8SVA - chains G and D of the 6 polymer chains in the assembly; structure by X-ray diffraction, 2.96 A resolution.

# Chain G
Name: TetR/AcrR family transcriptional regulator
Source organism: Rhodococcus sp. USK13
Reference sequence: A0A2S8J6Y8 (A0A2S8J6Y8_RHOOP); residues 10-207 here correspond to UniProt positions 43-240 (UniProt number = residue number + 33)
Sequence (212 residues; numbered -2 to 209; the number before each row is that of its first residue; numbers below 1 keep their minus sign (Gly-2 is residue -2)):
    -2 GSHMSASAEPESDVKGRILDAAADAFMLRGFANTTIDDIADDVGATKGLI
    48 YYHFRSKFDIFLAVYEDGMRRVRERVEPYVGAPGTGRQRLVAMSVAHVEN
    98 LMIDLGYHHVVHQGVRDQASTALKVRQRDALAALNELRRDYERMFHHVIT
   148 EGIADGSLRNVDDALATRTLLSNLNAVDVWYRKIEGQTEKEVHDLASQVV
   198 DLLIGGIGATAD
Disordered / not traced: -2 to 7, 112-114, 209
Modified / non-standard residues: Mse1 (selenomethionine); Mse24, Mse66, Mse90, Mse99, Mse141 (selenomethionine; parent Met)
Construct notes: expression tag (-2 to 9, 208-209); conflict Val92 (Ile125 in A0A2S8J6Y8), Arg140 (Gly173 in A0A2S8J6Y8), Lys187 (Glu220 in A0A2S8J6Y8), Glu188 (Asp221 in A0A2S8J6Y8), Asp191 (Asn224 in A0A2S8J6Y8), Leu199 (Ile232 in A0A2S8J6Y8), Gly205 (Ala238 in A0A2S8J6Y8)
What the authors report for this chain:
  - mutagenesis - A119E/L120R: decreased binding to the 20-nt DNA strand (chain D)
  - binding site for the 20-nt DNA strand (chain D): Ile33, Lys44, Tyr48, Ser53, Lys54
  - binding site for the 20-nt DNA strand: Thr43, Gly45, Tyr49
  - specificity-determining residues: Lys44, Gly45
  - mutagenesis - K44A, G45V: abolished binding to the 20-nt DNA strand (chain D)

# Chain D
Molecule: 20-nt DNA strand
Sequence (20 nucleotides; each row starts with the number of its first residue):
    10 TAGATACTCCGGAGTATCTA
Disordered / not traced: 28-29

# How chain G and chain D interact
Contacting residue pairs (12):
  Thr31(G) with DA22(D), phosphate contact
  Thr32(G) with DG21(D), phosphate contact; DA22(D), phosphate contact
  Ile33(G) with DA22(D), hydrogen bond to the phosphate
  Lys44(G) with DG23(D), base contact
  Tyr48(G) with DA22(D), sugar contact; DG23(D), hydrogen bond to the phosphate; DT24(D), base contact
  Arg52(G) with DT24(D), phosphate contact
  Ser53(G) with DG23(D), hydrogen bond to the phosphate
  Lys54(G) with DA22(D), salt bridge to the phosphate; DG23(D), hydrogen bond to the phosphate
Also at the interface, not in a pair above, chain G (9 interface residues in all): Ala29

# Summary
9 residues of chain G face 4 of chain D across their interface; the contacts include 4 hydrogen bonds and 1
salt bridge. Among the polar pairs are Ile33(G)-DA22(D), Tyr48(G)-DG23(D) and Ser53(G)-DG23(D). From the
paper: a binding site for the 20-nt DNA strand (chain D) at Ile33(G), Lys44(G) and Tyr48(G) among others; K44A
and G45V of chain G abolish binding to the 20-nt DNA strand (chain D).
Chain G is TetR/AcrR family transcriptional regulator (Rhodococcus sp. USK13) and chain D is a 20-nt DNA
strand; the structure, Structure of the Rhodococcus sp. USK13 DarR-20 bp DNA complex, was determined by X-ray
diffraction, deposited together with 8SUK, 8SV6, 8SVD and 8T5Y.
